9JHX - chains B and D of the 4 polymer chains in the assembly; structure by electron microscopy, 2.86 A resolution.

# Chain B (and D)
Protein: Versatile Aromatic Prenyltransferase auraA
Source organism: Penicillium solitum
Notes: engineered mutation(s): Y207A; chain D of this document is another copy of the same molecule, construct and numbering; everything in this record applies to it too
Amino-acid sequence (434 residues; each row starts with the number of its first residue):
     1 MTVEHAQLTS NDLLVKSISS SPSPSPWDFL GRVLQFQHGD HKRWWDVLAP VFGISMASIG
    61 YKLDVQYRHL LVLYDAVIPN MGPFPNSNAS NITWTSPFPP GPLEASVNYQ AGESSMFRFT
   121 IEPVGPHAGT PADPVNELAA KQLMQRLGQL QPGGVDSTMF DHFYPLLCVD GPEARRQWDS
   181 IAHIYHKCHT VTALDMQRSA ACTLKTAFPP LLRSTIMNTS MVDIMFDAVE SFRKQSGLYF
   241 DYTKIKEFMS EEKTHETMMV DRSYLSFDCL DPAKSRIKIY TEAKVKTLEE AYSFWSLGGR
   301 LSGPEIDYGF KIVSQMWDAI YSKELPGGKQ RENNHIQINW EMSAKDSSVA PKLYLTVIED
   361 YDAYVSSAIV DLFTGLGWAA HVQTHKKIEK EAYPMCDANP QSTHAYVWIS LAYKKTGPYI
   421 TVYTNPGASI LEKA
Unresolved in the structure: 1-22, 433-434
Small-molecule neighbours: dimethylallyl S-thiolodiphosphate (DST): Arg-118, Thr-120, Val-191, Thr-192, Ala-193, Lys-205, Thr-206, Ala-207, Tyr-264, Ser-266, Arg-276, Lys-278, Lys-352, Tyr-354, Tyr-419, Tyr-423

# Interface between chain B and chain D
Pairs across the interface (25):
  His-127(B) with Gln-149(D), hydrogen bond
  Ala-132(B) with Gln-149(D)
  Asp-133(B) with Gln-145(D)
  Leu-138(B) with Leu-138(D), hydrophobic; Lys-141(D); Gln-142(D); Gln-145(D)
  Lys-141(B) with Leu-138(D)
  Gln-142(B) with Leu-138(D); Gln-142(D)
  Gln-145(B) with Ala-132(D); Asp-133(D); Leu-138(D)
  Gln-149(B) with His-127(D), hydrogen bond; Ala-132(D)
  Ser-157(B) with Arg-175(D), hydrogen bond
  Asp-161(B) with Pro-172(D); Arg-175(D), salt bridge; Arg-176(D), hydrogen bond (backbone-side chain)
  Pro-165(B) with Arg-176(D)
  Pro-172(B) with Asp-161(D)
  Arg-175(B) with Ser-157(D), hydrogen bond; Asp-161(D), salt bridge
  Arg-176(B) with Asp-161(D), hydrogen bond (side chain-backbone); Pro-165(D)
Also at the interface, not in a pair above, chain B (18 interface residues in all): Arg-146, Phe-160, His-162, Tyr-164
Also at the interface, not in a pair above, chain D (18 interface residues in all): Arg-146, Phe-160, His-162, Tyr-164

# Summary
The chain B/chain D interface involves 18 residues from each chain; the contacts include 6 hydrogen bonds and
2 salt bridges. Polar contacts include Asp-161(B)/Arg-175(D), His-127(B)/Gln-149(D) and Ser-157(B)/Arg-175(D).
Ligands of chain B: dimethylallyl S-thiolodiphosphate.
Both chains are Versatile Aromatic Prenyltransferase auraA (Penicillium solitum). Entry 9JHX (Versatile
Aromatic Prenyltransferase auraA mutant-Y207A in complex with DMSPP) was determined by electron microscopy
(same publication as 8Y9D, 8Y9E and 8Y9G).
